Entry 1HQ3 (X-ray diffraction, 2.15 A resolution); this record covers chains B and H of the 8 polymer chains in the assembly.

[Chain B]
Protein: Histone H2B
Organism: Gallus gallus
Reference sequence: P02279 (H2B_CHICK); aligned to UniProt positions 1-126 over residues 0-125 (the alignment contains insertions or deletions, so no single offset holds)
Sequence (126 residues; numbered 0 to 125; the number before each row is that of its first residue; numbering starts at 0):
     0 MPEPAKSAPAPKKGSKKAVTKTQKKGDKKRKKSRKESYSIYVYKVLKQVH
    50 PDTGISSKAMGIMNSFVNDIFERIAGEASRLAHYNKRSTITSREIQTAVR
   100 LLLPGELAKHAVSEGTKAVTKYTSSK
Not modelled in the structure: 0-32, 125

[Chain H]
Protein: Histone H4-VI
Organism: Gallus gallus
Reference sequence: P62801 (H4_CHICK); aligned to UniProt positions 1-103 over residues 0-102 (the alignment contains insertions or deletions, so no single offset holds)
Sequence (103 residues; each row starts with the number of its first residue; numbering starts at 0):
     0 MSGRGKGGKGLGKGGAKRHRKVLRDNIQGITKPAIRRLARRGGVKRISGL
    50 IYEETRGVLKVFLENVIRDAVTYTEHAKRKTVTAMDVVYALKRQGRTLYG
   100 FGG
Not modelled in the structure: 0-18
UniProt features mapped onto this chain:
  - DNA-binding region: Lys16 to Lys20
  - modified residue: Ser1 (N-acetylserine), Arg3 (Asymmetric dimethylarginine), Lys5 (N6-(2-hydroxyisobutyryl)lysine), Lys8 (N6-(2-hydroxyisobutyryl)lysine), Lys12 (N6-(2-hydroxyisobutyryl)lysine), Lys16 (N6-(2-hydroxyisobutyryl)lysine), Lys20 (N6,N6,N6-trimethyllysine), Lys31 (N6-(2-hydroxyisobutyryl)lysine), Lys44 (N6-(2-hydroxyisobutyryl)lysine), Ser47 (Phosphoserine), Tyr51 (Phosphotyrosine), Lys59 (N6-(2-hydroxyisobutyryl)lysine), Lys77 (N6-(2-hydroxyisobutyryl)lysine), Lys79 (N6-(2-hydroxyisobutyryl)lysine), Tyr88 (Phosphotyrosine), Lys91 (N6-(2-hydroxyisobutyryl)lysine)
  - cross-link (Glycyl lysine isopeptide (Lys-Gly)): Lys31 (interchain with G-Cter in UFM1), Lys91 (interchain with G-Cter in ubiquitin)

[Chain B / chain H interface]
Pairs across the interface (9):
  Arg33(B) - Arg78(H)
  Lys34(B) - Gly101(H)
  Gly60(B) - Gly99(H)
  Ile61(B) - Tyr98(H)
  Ser64(B) - Tyr98(H)
  Ser64(B) - Gly99(H)  hydrogen bond (side chain-backbone)
  Phe65(B) - Tyr98(H)
  Asp68(B) - Thr96(H)
  Asp68(B) - Tyr98(H)  hydrogen bond
Other interface residues (no listed pair), chain B (8 interface residues in all): Arg72
Other interface residues (no listed pair), chain H (8 interface residues in all): Met84, Phe100, Gly102

[Overview]
Chain B and chain H each contribute 8 residues to their interface, with 2 hydrogen bonds. Polar contacts
include Ser64(B)-Gly99(H) and Asp68(B)-Tyr98(H). Curated annotation (UniProt) lists a DNA-binding region on
chain H.
Here chain B is Histone H2B and chain H is Histone H4-VI, both from Gallus gallus. Entry 1HQ3 (Crystal
structure of the histone-core-octamer in kcl/phosphate) was determined by X-ray diffraction.
